Entry 7OO7 (X-ray diffraction, 1.48 A resolution); this record covers chain A.

== Chain A ==
Protein: GTPase KRas
Source organism: Homo sapiens
Notes: EC 3.6.5.2
Reference sequence: P01116 (RASK_HUMAN); residue numbers follow UniProt; this construct covers 1-164
Amino-acid sequence (169 residues; each row starts with the number of its first residue; numbering starts at 0):
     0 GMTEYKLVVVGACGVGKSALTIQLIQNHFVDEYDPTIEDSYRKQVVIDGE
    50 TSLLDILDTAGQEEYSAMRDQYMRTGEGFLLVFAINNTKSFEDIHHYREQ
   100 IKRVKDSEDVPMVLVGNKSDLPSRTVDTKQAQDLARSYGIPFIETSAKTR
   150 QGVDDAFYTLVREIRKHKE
Disordered / not traced: 168
Covalent attachments: compound VLE linked to Cys-12
Construct notes: expression tag (0, 165-168); engineered mutation Cys-12 (Gly in P01116); conflict Ser-51 (Cys in P01116), Leu-80 (Cys in P01116), Ser-118 (Cys in P01116), Gly-151 (Arg in P01116), Asp-153 (Glu in P01116)
Ion coordination: Mg2+: Ser-17 (together with GDP)
Small-molecule neighbours:
  - GDP (guanosine-5'-diphosphate): Ala-11, Gly-13, Val-14, Gly-15, Lys-16, Ser-17, Ala-18, Phe-28, Val-29, Asp-30, Glu-31, Tyr-32, Asn-116, Lys-117, Asp-119, Leu-120, Ser-145, Ala-146, Lys-147
  - VLE (1-[(6aS)-3-chloro-2-(5-methyl-1H-indazol-4-yl)-5,6,6a,7,9,10-hexahydro-8H-pyrazino[1',2':5,6][1,5]oxazocino[4,3,2-de]quinazolin-8-yl]-2-propen-1-one): Gly-10, Ala-11, Lys-16, Pro-34, Thr-58, Ala-59, Gly-60, Gln-61, Glu-62, Glu-63, Tyr-64, Ser-65, Arg-68, Asp-69, Met-72, His-95, Tyr-96, Gln-99, Ile-100, Arg-102, Val-103
Swiss-Prot annotation at these positions:
  - motif: Tyr-32 to Tyr-40 (Effector region)
  - binding site (GTP): Gly-10, Ala-11, Gly-13 to Ala-18, Val-29 to Thr-35, Ala-59, Gly-60, Asn-116, Lys-117, Asp-119
  - modified residue: Met-1 (N-acetylmethionine), Thr-2 (N-acetylthreonine), Lys-104 (N6-acetyllysine)
  - glycosylation: Thr-35 (Microbial infection: O-linked (Glc) threonine)
  - natural variant: Lys-5 (K5E: In NS3; K5N: In GASC), Gly-10 (G10GG: In AML), Cys-12 (G12C: In lung carcinoma; this construct carries the variant), Gly-13 (G13D: In GASC, JMML and OES; G13R: In pylocytic astrocytoma), Val-14 (V14I: In NS3), Leu-19 (L19F: In OES), Gln-22 (Q22E: In CFC2; Q22R: In NS3), Pro-34 (P34L: In NS3; P34Q: In NS3; P34R: In CFC2), Ile-36 (I36M: In NS3), Thr-58 (T58I: In NS3), Ala-59 (A59T: In GASC), Gly-60 (G60R: In CFC2; G60S: In NS3), 5 further natural variant entries in UniProt
  - mutagenesis: Asp-38 (D38A: Decreased interaction with MAPKAP1/SIN1), Tyr-40 (Y40A: Decreased interaction with MAPKAP1/SIN1), Gln-61 (Q61L: Promotes GTP binding)

== Overview ==
Bound to chain A: GDP. Covalently linked compound VLE: at Cys-12. UniProt lists 20 GTP-binding residues and 3
mutagenesis sites.
Chain A is GTPase KRas (Homo sapiens); the structure, KRasG12C ligand complex, was determined by X-ray
diffraction, deposited together with 7O70 and 7O83.
